PDB entry 5ZFU | electron microscopy, 6.70 A resolution (low resolution: residue-level contacts below are approximate; hydrogen-bond / salt-bridge calls are withheld) | chains A and I of the 9 polymer chains in the assembly

# Chain A
Name: Biopolymer transport protein ExbB
Organism: Escherichia coli K-12
Reference sequence: P0ABU7 (EXBB_ECOLI); residue numbers follow UniProt; this construct covers 1-244
Amino-acid sequence (244 residues; numbered 1 to 244; the number before each row is that of its first residue):
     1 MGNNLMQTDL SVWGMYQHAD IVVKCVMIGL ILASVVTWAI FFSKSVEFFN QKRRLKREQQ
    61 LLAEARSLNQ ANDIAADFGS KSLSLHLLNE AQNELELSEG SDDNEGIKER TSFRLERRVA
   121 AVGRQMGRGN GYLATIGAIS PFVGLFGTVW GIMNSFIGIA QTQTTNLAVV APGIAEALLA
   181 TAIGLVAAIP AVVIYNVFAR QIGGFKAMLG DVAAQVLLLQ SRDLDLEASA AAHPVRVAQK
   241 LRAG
Disordered / not traced: 1-9, 235-244

# Chain I
Name: 22-mer peptide from Biopolymer transport protein ExbD
Organism: Escherichia coli K-12
Reference sequence: P0ABV2 (EXBD_ECOLI); residues 19-40 here = UniProt positions 19-40
Amino-acid sequence (22 residues; each row starts with the number of its first residue):
    19 NVTPFIDVML VLLIIFMVAA PL

# How chain A and chain I interact
Pairs across the interface - 7 pairs, chain A then chain I:
  Gly137(A) - Met27(I)
  Pro141(A) - Met27(I)
  Pro141(A) - Leu31(I)
  Leu145(A) - Phe34(I)
  Thr148(A) - Phe34(I)
  Tyr195(A) - Val20(I)
  Asn196(A) - Thr21(I)
Other interface residues (no listed pair), chain A (8 interface residues in all): Phe142, Val192
Other interface residues (no listed pair), chain I (7 interface residues in all): Ile24, Leu30

# Overview
8 residues of chain A face 7 of chain I across their interface.
Here chain A is Biopolymer transport protein ExbB and chain I is a 22-mer peptide from Biopolymer transport
protein ExbD, both from Escherichia coli K-12. Entry 5ZFU (Structure of the ExbB/ExbD hexameric complex
(ExbB6ExbD3TM)) was determined by electron microscopy together with 5ZFP and 5ZFV from the same study.
